Entry 4KMF (X-ray diffraction, 1.70 A resolution); this record covers chains A and B.

Chain A:
Protein: Interferon-inducible and double-stranded-dependent eIF-2kinase
Organism: Carassius auratus
UniProtKB: Q7T2M9 (Q7T2M9_CARAU); numbering as in UniProt (aligned over 2-63)
Chain sequence (62 residues; each row starts with the number of its first residue):
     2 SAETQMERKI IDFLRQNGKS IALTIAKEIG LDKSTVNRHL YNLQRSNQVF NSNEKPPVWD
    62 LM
Reported in the primary citation:
  - binding site for the 7-nt DNA strand (chain B): Lys34, Ser35, Asn38, Arg39, Tyr42, Lys56, Pro57, Pro58
  - contacts within the chain: Tyr42-Trp60 (hydrophobic contact)
  - mutagenesis - Y42A, W60A: decreased stability

Chain B:
Molecule: 7-nt DNA strand
Sequence (7 nucleotides; each row starts with the number of its first residue):
    62 TCGCGCG
Metal / ion sites: Mn2+: DC63, DG64

Interface between chain A and chain B:
Contacting residue pairs (15):
  Lys34(A) with DG66(B), salt bridge to the phosphate
  Ser35(A) with DG66(B), hydrogen bond to the phosphate
  Asn38(A) with DC65(B), phosphate contact; DG66(B), hydrogen bond to the phosphate
  Arg39(A) with DG66(B), phosphate contact; DC67(B), phosphate contact
  Tyr42(A) with DG64(B), phosphate contact; DC65(B), hydrogen bond to the phosphate; DG66(B), sugar contact
  Lys56(A) with DT62(B), phosphate contact; DC63(B), salt bridge to the phosphate; DG64(B), phosphate contact
  Pro57(A) with DG64(B), phosphate contact
  Pro58(A) with DG64(B), phosphate contact; DC65(B), phosphate contact

Overview:
Chain A and chain B form an interface of 8 and 6 residues respectively; the contacts include 3 hydrogen bonds
and 2 salt bridges. Among the polar pairs are Ser35(A)-DG66(B), Asn38(A)-DG66(B) and Tyr42(A)-DC65(B). From
the paper: a binding site for the 7-nt DNA strand (chain B) at Lys34(A), Ser35(A) and Asn38(A) among others;
Y42A and W60A of chain A reduce stability.
Chain A is Interferon-inducible and double-stranded-dependent eIF-2kinase (Carassius auratus) and chain B is a
7-nt DNA strand; the structure, Crystal structure of Zalpha domain from Carassius auratus PKZ in complex with
Z-DNA, was determined by X-ray diffraction.
